PDB entry 4ZS3 | X-ray diffraction, 2.45 A resolution | chain A

[Chain A]
Name: Alpha-ketoglutarate-dependent dioxygenase FTO
From: Homo sapiens
Notes: EC 1.14.11.-
UniProtKB: Q9C0B1 (FTO_HUMAN); residue numbers follow UniProt; this construct covers 32-505
Amino-acid sequence (478 residues; each row starts with the number of its first residue):
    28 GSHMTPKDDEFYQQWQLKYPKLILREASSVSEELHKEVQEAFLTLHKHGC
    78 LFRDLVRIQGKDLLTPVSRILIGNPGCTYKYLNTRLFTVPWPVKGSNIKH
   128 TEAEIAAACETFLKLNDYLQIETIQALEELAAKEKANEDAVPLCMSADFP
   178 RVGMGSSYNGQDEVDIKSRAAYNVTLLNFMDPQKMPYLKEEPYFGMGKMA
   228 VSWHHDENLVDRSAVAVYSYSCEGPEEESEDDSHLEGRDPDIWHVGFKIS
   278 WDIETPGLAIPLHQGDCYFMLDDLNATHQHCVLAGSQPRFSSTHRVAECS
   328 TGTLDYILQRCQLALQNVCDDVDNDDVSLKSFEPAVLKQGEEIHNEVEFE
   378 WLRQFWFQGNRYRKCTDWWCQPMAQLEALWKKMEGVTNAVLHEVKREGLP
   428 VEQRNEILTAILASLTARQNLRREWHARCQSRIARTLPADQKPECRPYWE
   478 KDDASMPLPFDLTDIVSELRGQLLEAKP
Disordered / not traced: 122-127, 163-188, 251-262, 504-505
Sequence notes: expression tag (28-31)
Disulfide bonds: Cys77-Cys392
Ligand contacts:
  - 5-aminofluorescein (A4F; 5-amino-2-(6-hydroxy-3-oxo-3H-xanthen-9-yl)benzoic acid): Val83, Ile85, Leu90, Leu91, Thr92, Pro93, Arg96, Tyr108, Leu109, Ala227, Val228, Ser229, Trp230, His231
  - 2-oxoglutaric acid (AKG): Arg96, Asn205, Val228, His231, Val244, Tyr295, His307, Val309, Arg316, Ser318, Thr320, Arg322

[Summary]
Ligands of chain A: 2-oxoglutaric acid and 5-aminofluorescein.
Chain A is Alpha-ketoglutarate-dependent dioxygenase FTO (Homo sapiens); the structure, Structural complex of
5-aminofluorescein bound to the FTO protein, was determined by X-ray diffraction, deposited together with
4ZS2.
